PDB entry 7SJ9 | electron microscopy, 3.80 A resolution | chains B and N of the 14 polymer chains in the assembly

[Chain B]
Name: Tubulin beta-3 chain
From: Homo sapiens
UniProt: Q13509 (TBB3_HUMAN); residues 1-450 here = UniProt positions 1-450
Sequence (456 residues; numbered 1 to 456; the number before each row is that of its first residue):
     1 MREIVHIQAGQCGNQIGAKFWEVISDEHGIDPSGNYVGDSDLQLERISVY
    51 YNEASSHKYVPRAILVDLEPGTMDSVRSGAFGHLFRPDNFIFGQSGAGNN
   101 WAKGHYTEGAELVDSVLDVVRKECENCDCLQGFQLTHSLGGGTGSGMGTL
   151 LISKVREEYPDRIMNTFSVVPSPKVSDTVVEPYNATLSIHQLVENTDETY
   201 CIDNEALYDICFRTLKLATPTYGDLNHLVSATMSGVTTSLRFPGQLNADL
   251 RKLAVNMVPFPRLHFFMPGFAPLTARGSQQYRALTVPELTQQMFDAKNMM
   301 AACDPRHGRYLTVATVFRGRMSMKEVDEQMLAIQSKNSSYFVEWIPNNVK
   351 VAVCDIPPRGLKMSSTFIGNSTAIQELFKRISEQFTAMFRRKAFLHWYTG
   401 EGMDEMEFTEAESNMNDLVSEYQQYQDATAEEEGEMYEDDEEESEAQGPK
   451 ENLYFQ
Disordered / not traced: 430-456
Construct notes: expression tag (451-456)
Ligand contacts:
  - GTP (guanosine-5'-triphosphate), molecule 1: Gly-10, Gln-11, Cys-12, Gln-15, Asp-67, Glu-69, Gly-96, Ala-97, Gly-98, Asn-99, Ser-138, Gly-141, Gly-142, Thr-143, Gly-144, Val-169, Asp-177, Thr-178, Asn-204, Tyr-222, Leu-225, Asn-226
  - GTP, molecule 2: Gln-245, Leu-246, Asn-247, Lys-252
Curated features (UniProtKB/Swiss-Prot):
  - motif: Met-1 to Ile-4 (MREI motif)
  - binding site (GDP): Gly-10, Gln-11, Cys-12, Gln-15, Asn-99, Ser-138, Gly-142, Thr-143, Gly-144, Asp-177, Asn-204, Tyr-222, Asn-226
  - binding site (GTP): Gln-11, Glu-69, Ser-138, Gly-142, Thr-143, Gly-144, Asn-204, Asn-226
  - binding site (Mg(2+)): Glu-69
  - modified residue: Ser-172 (Phosphoserine), Glu-438 (5-glutamyl polyglutamate), Ser-444 (Phosphoserine)
  - natural variant: Arg-62 (R62Q: In CFEOM3A), Thr-178 (T178M: In CDCBM1), Glu-205 (E205K: In CDCBM1), Arg-262 (R262C: In CFEOM3A; R262H: In CFEOM3A), Ala-302 (A302T: In CFEOM3A; A302V: In CDCBM1), Met-323 (M323V: In CDCBM1), Arg-380 (R380C: In CFEOM3A), Glu-410 (E410K: In CFEOM3A), Asp-417 (D417H: In CFEOM3A; D417N: In CFEOM3A)

[Chain N]
Name: Microtubule-associated protein RP/EB family member 3
From: Homo sapiens
UniProt: Q9UPY8 (MARE3_HUMAN); numbering as in UniProt (aligned over 1-281)
Sequence (281 residues; each row starts with the number of its first residue):
     1 MAVNVYSTSVTSENLSRHDMLAWVNDSLHLNYTKIEQLCSGAAYCQFMDM
    51 LFPGCVHLRKVKFQAKLEHEYIHNFKVLQAAFKKMGVDKIIPVEKLVKGK
   101 FQDNFEFIQWFKKFFDANYDGKDYNPLLARQGQDVAPPPNPGDQIFNKSK
   151 KLIGTAVPQRTSPTGPKNMQTSGRLSNVAPPCILRKNPPSARNGGHETDA
   201 QILELNQQLVDLKLTVDGLEKERDFYFSKLRDIELICQEHESENSPVISG
   251 IIGILYATEEGFAPPEDDEIEEHQQEDQDEY
Disordered / not traced: 132-281
Curated features (UniProtKB/Swiss-Prot):
  - modified residue (Phosphoserine): Ser-162, Ser-176
  - mutagenesis: Tyr-226 (Y226A: Loss of localization of CAMSAP2 stretches to the Golgi apparatus; when associated with A-234), Glu-234 (E234A: Loss of localization of CAMSAP2 stretches to the Golgi apparatus; when associated with A-226)

[How chain B and chain N interact]
Contacting residue pairs (22):
  Tyr-106(B) with Arg-17(N); Phe-101(N)
  Thr-107(B) with Phe-101(N); Gln-102(N)
  Glu-108(B) with Gln-102(N), hydrogen bond
  Ala-110(B) with Lys-100(N)
  Glu-111(B) with Lys-100(N), hydrogen bond (backbone-side chain); Gln-102(N), hydrogen bond
  His-396(B) with Thr-11(N); Asn-14(N)
  Thr-399(B) with Asn-14(N)
  Gly-400(B) with Asn-14(N); Phe-105(N); Gln-109(N)
  Glu-401(B) with Phe-105(N)
  Gly-402(B) with Ser-16(N), hydrogen bond (backbone-side chain); Arg-17(N), hydrogen bond (backbone-backbone); Phe-105(N)
  Met-403(B) with Ser-16(N); Arg-17(N)
  Asp-404(B) with Ser-16(N)
  Glu-407(B) with Arg-17(N), salt bridge
Interface residues without a listed pair, chain B (14 interface residues in all): Asp-114
Interface residues without a listed pair, chain N (10 interface residues in all): Leu-15

[Summary]
Chain B and chain N form an interface of 14 and 10 residues respectively, with 5 hydrogen bonds and 1 salt
bridge. Polar pairs include Glu-407(B)/Arg-17(N), Glu-108(B)/Gln-102(N) and Glu-111(B)/Lys-100(N). Ligands of
chain B: GTP.
Chain B is Tubulin beta-3 chain and chain N is Microtubule-associated protein RP/EB family member 3, both from
Homo sapiens; the structure, 13pf E254A microtubule from recombinant human tubulin decorated with EB3, was
determined by electron microscopy, deposited together with 7SJ7, 7SJ8 and 7SJA.
